1PH5 - chains A and B of the 5 polymer chains in the assembly; structure by X-ray diffraction, 2.30 A resolution.

# Chain A
Protein: Telomere-binding protein alpha subunit
From: Sterkiella nova
UniProtKB: P29549 (TEBA_OXYNO); residues 36-494 here = UniProt positions 36-494
Sequence (459 residues; numbered 36 to 494; the number before each row is that of its first residue):
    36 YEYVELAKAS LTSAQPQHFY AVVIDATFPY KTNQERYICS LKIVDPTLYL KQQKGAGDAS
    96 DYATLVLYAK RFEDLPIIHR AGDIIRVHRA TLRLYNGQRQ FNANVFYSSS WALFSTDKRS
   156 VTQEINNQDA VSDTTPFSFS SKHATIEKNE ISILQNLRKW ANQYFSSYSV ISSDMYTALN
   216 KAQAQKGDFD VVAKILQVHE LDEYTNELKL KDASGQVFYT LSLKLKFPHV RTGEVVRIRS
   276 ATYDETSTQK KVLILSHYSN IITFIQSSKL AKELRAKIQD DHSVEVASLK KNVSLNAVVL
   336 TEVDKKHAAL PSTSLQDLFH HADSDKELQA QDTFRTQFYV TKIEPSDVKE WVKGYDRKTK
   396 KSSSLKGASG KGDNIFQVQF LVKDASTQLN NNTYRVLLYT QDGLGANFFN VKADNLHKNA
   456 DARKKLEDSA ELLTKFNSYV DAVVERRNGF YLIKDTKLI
Curated features (UniProtKB/Swiss-Prot):
  - natural variant: Ala311 (A311S: In S version), Asp456 (D456E: In S version)
What the authors report for this chain:
  - conformationally variable residues (side-chain flip): Glu238, Tyr239

# Chain B
Protein: Telomere-binding protein beta subunit
From: Sterkiella nova
UniProtKB: P16458 (TEBB_OXYNO); numbering as in UniProt (aligned over 9-224)
Sequence (216 residues; row label = number of the first residue in the row):
     9 QQQSAFKQLY TELFNNEGDF SKVSSNLKKP LKCYVKESYP HFLVTDGYFF VAPYFTKEAV
    69 NEFHAKFPNV NIVDLTDKVI VINNWSLELR RVNSAEVFTS YANLEARLIV HSFKPNLQER
   129 LNPTRYPVNL FRDDEFKTTI QHFRHTALQA AINKTVKGDN LVDISKVADA AGKKGKVDAG
   189 IVKASASKGD EFSDFSFKEG NTATLKIADI FVQEKG
Curated features (UniProtKB/Swiss-Prot):
  - natural variant: Ala110 (A110S: In MAC-41S)

# Chain A / chain B interface
Pairs across the interface (118; chain A residue first):
  Leu236(A) - Lys145(B)
  Leu236(A) - Gln149(B)
  Asp237(A) - Tyr109(B)  hydrogen bond
  Asp237(A) - Lys145(B)  salt bridge
  Thr240(A) - Lys145(B)  hydrogen bond
  Glu242(A) - Asp142(B)
  Leu256(A) - Arg140(B)
  Leu256(A) - Asp142(B)
  Asp279(A) - Arg133(B)  salt bridge
  Asp279(A) - Asp141(B)
  Thr281(A) - Gln10(B)
  Thr281(A) - Lys15(B)  hydrogen bond (backbone-side chain)
  Thr281(A) - Tyr56(B)
  Thr281(A) - Phe57(B)
  Thr281(A) - Arg133(B)
  Thr281(A) - Glu143(B)
  Ser282(A) - Lys15(B)  hydrogen bond
  Ser282(A) - Glu143(B)  hydrogen bond
  Thr283(A) - Gln9(B)
  Thr283(A) - Glu143(B)  hydrogen bond (backbone-side chain)
  Gln284(A) - Glu143(B)  hydrogen bond (backbone-side chain)
  Lys285(A) - Asp142(B)  salt bridge
  Lys285(A) - Glu143(B)  hydrogen bond (backbone-side chain)
  Ile289(A) - Arg133(B)
  Val328(A) - His150(B)
  Leu330(A) - Glu143(B)
  Leu330(A) - Thr146(B)
  Leu330(A) - Thr147(B)
  Leu353(A) - Val185(B)
  Phe354(A) - Val185(B)
  Phe354(A) - Asp186(B)
  Phe354(A) - Ile189(B)
  His355(A) - Ile189(B)
  Ala357(A) - Val185(B)  hydrophobic
  Asp358(A) - Lys184(B)
  Asp358(A) - Val185(B)  hydrogen bond (side chain-backbone)
  Tyr374(A) - His153(B)
  Tyr374(A) - Leu156(B)
  Thr376(A) - Leu156(B)
  Thr376(A) - Gln157(B)  hydrogen bond (backbone-side chain)
  Thr376(A) - Ile160(B)
  Lys377(A) - Ile160(B)
  Lys377(A) - Asn161(B)  hydrogen bond
  Lys377(A) - Val164(B)
  Glu379(A) - Val164(B)
  Glu379(A) - Asp167(B)
  Glu379(A) - Leu169(B)
  Pro380(A) - Asp167(B)
  Pro380(A) - Leu169(B)
  Ser381(A) - Asp167(B)  hydrogen bond (backbone-side chain)
  Tyr390(A) - Ile172(B)  hydrophobic
  Tyr390(A) - Ala176(B)
  Lys395(A) - Ile172(B)
  Lys395(A) - Ser173(B)
  Lys395(A) - Asp177(B)
  Ile410(A) - Ile172(B)  hydrophobic
  Gln412(A) - Val170(B)  hydrogen bond (side chain-backbone)
  Gln412(A) - Ile172(B)
  Gln414(A) - Asn168(B)  hydrogen bond (side chain-backbone)
  Gln414(A) - Leu169(B)
  Gln414(A) - Val170(B)  hydrogen bond (side chain-backbone)
  Leu416(A) - Val164(B)  hydrophobic
  Lys418(A) - Leu156(B)
  Gln423(A) - Arg152(B)  hydrogen bond (backbone-side chain)
  Leu424(A) - Arg152(B)
  Leu424(A) - Glu199(B)
  Leu424(A) - Phe200(B)  hydrogen bond (backbone-backbone)
  Asn425(A) - Asp198(B)
  Asn425(A) - Phe200(B)
  Asn426(A) - Lys191(B)
  Asn426(A) - Ala192(B)  hydrogen bond (backbone-backbone)
  Asn426(A) - Ser193(B)  hydrogen bond
  Asn426(A) - Ser195(B)  hydrogen bond
  Asn426(A) - Asp198(B)  hydrogen bond (backbone-backbone)
  Asn426(A) - Glu199(B)
  Asn426(A) - Phe200(B)
  Asn427(A) - Ile189(B)
  Asn427(A) - Val190(B)
  Asn427(A) - Lys191(B)
  Thr428(A) - Ile160(B)
  Thr428(A) - Gly188(B)
  Thr428(A) - Ile189(B)
  Thr428(A) - Val190(B)  hydrogen bond (backbone-backbone)
  Tyr429(A) - Gly188(B)
  Tyr429(A) - Ile189(B)  hydrophobic
  Arg430(A) - Asn168(B)
  Arg430(A) - Ala187(B)  hydrogen bond (side chain-backbone)
  Arg430(A) - Gly188(B)  hydrogen bond (backbone-backbone)
  Arg430(A) - Val190(B)
  Leu432(A) - Val170(B)  hydrophobic
  Leu432(A) - Val175(B)  hydrophobic
  Tyr434(A) - Leu169(B)
  Tyr434(A) - Val170(B)  hydrogen bond (side chain-backbone)
  Tyr434(A) - Ile172(B)  hydrophobic
  Tyr434(A) - Val175(B)  hydrophobic
  Gln436(A) - Ile172(B)
  Gln436(A) - Ala176(B)
  Thr469(A) - His153(B)
  Thr469(A) - Gln157(B)  hydrogen bond (backbone-side chain)
  Phe471(A) - Thr146(B)
  Phe471(A) - Gln149(B)
  Phe471(A) - His150(B)
  Phe471(A) - His153(B)
  Asn472(A) - Thr146(B)
  Arg481(A) - Lys182(B)
  Arg481(A) - Gly183(B)  hydrogen bond (side chain-backbone)
  Arg481(A) - Val185(B)
  Arg482(A) - Val175(B)
  Asn483(A) - Lys174(B)  hydrogen bond (side chain-backbone)
  Asn483(A) - Lys181(B)
  Asn483(A) - Lys182(B)  hydrogen bond (side chain-backbone)
  Asn483(A) - Gly183(B)  hydrogen bond (side chain-backbone)
  Gly484(A) - Gly183(B)
  Gly484(A) - Lys184(B)
  Gly484(A) - Val185(B)
  Phe485(A) - Val170(B)  hydrophobic
  Tyr486(A) - Val185(B)
  Leu487(A) - Val175(B)  hydrophobic
Also at the interface, not in a pair above, chain A (62 interface residues in all): Glu280, Val287, Val375, Lys388, Lys396, Ser397, Asp437, Lys470, Tyr474
Also at the interface, not in a pair above, chain B (57 interface residues in all): Gln11, Ser12, Ala110, Asn111, Asp171, Ala178, Gly197

# In short
Chain A and chain B form an interface of 62 and 57 residues respectively; the contacts include 30 hydrogen
bonds and 3 salt bridges. Among the polar pairs are Asp237(A)-Lys145(B), Asp279(A)-Arg133(B) and
Lys285(A)-Asp142(B). The paper reports conformational variability at Glu238(A) and Tyr239(A).
Here chain A is Telomere-binding protein alpha subunit and chain B is Telomere-binding protein beta subunit,
both from Sterkiella nova. Entry 1PH5 (Crystal structure of the oxytricha nova telomere end-binding protein
complexed with noncognate ssdna ggggttttg(3dr)gg) was determined by X-ray diffraction, deposited together with
1PA6, 1PH1, 1PH2, 1PH3, 1PH6, 1PH7 and 3 further entries.
